Entry 8IMM (electron microscopy, 2.76 A resolution); this record covers chains 3 and K of the 41 polymer chains in the assembly.

== Chain 3 ==
Name: CpcJ
From: Anthocerotibacter panamensis
Amino-acid sequence (531 residues; each row starts with the number of its first residue):
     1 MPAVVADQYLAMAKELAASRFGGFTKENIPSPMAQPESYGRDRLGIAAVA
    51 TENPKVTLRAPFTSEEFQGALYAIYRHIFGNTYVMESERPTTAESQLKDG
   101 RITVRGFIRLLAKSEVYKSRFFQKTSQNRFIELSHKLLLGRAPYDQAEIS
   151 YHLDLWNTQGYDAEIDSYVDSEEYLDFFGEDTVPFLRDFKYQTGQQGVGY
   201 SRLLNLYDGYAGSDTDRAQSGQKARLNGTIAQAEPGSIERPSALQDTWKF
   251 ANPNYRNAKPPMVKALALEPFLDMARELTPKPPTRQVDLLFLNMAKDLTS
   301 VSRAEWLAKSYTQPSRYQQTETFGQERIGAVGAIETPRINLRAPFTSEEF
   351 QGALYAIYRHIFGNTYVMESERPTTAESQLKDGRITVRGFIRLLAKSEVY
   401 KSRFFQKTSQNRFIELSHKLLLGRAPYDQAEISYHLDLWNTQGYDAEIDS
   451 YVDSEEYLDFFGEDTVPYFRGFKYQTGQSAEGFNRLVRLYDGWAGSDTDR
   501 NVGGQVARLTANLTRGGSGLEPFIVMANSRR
Not modelled in the structure: 271-286
Small-molecule neighbours:
  - phycocyanobilin (CYC), molecule 1: Gly-40, Phe-189, Lys-190, Tyr-191, Gln-195, Gln-196, Gly-197, Tyr-200
  - phycocyanobilin (CYC), molecule 2: Arg-76, Asn-81, Thr-82, Tyr-83, Tyr-210, Ala-211, Ser-213, Thr-215, Arg-217
  - phycocyanobilin (CYC), molecule 3: Thr-92, Ser-95, Gln-96, Lys-98, Asp-99, Arg-101
  - phycocyanobilin (CYC), molecule 4: Ser-126, Gln-127, Asn-128, Gln-146, Ile-149, Ser-150, Leu-153, Trp-156
  - phycocyanobilin (CYC), molecule 5: Phe-323, Gly-324, Gln-325, Phe-472, Lys-473, Tyr-474, Gln-478, Ser-479, Ala-480, Phe-483
  - phycocyanobilin (CYC), molecule 6: Arg-359, Asn-364, Thr-365, Tyr-366, Trp-493, Ala-494, Ser-496, Thr-498, Arg-500
  - phycocyanobilin (CYC), molecule 7: Thr-375, Ser-378, Gln-379, Lys-381, Asp-382, Arg-384
  - phycocyanobilin (CYC), molecule 8: Ser-409, Gln-410, Asn-411, Gln-429, Ile-432, Ser-433, Leu-436, Trp-439

== Chain K ==
Name: CpcB
From: Anthocerotibacter panamensis
Amino-acid sequence (172 residues; numbered 1 to 172; the number before each row is that of its first residue):
     1 MNDVFTRAIAQADLKGSFLLESDLDKLASFAKEGVKRLDAVAALTNNAPA
    51 IISDAAHKLFAEQQELIQPGGNAYPHRRMAACLRDMEIILRYVSYALLAG
   101 DASVLDDRCLNGLRETYNALGTPTQSVARAVQLMKDAAMVHLKSTANVTV
   151 GDCSSLYSEAATYFDKAAASIA
Small-molecule neighbours:
  - phycocyanobilin (CYC), molecule 1: Val-35, Lys-36, Leu-38, Asp-39, Ala-40, Ala-42, Leu-142, Lys-143, Ser-144, Thr-145, Val-148, Thr-149, Val-150, Gly-151, Asp-152, Cys-153, Tyr-157
  - phycocyanobilin (CYC), molecule 2: His-57, Ile-67, Tyr-74, Pro-75, His-76, Met-79
  - phycocyanobilin (CYC), molecule 3: Leu-59, Leu-66, Asn-72, Arg-77, Arg-78, Ala-81, Cys-82, Arg-84, Asp-85, Met-86, Ile-88, Tyr-92, Arg-108, Cys-109, Leu-113, Thr-116, Tyr-117, Leu-120, Thr-122, Pro-123, Ser-126, Val-127, Ala-130

== Interface between chain 3 and chain K ==
Contacting residue pairs (30):
  Phe-122(3) / Arg-108(K)  hydrogen bond (backbone-side chain)
  Gln-123(3) / Arg-108(K)
  Lys-124(3) / Met-1(K)
  Lys-124(3) / Asp-107(K)
  Lys-124(3) / Asn-111(K)  hydrogen bond (backbone-side chain)
  Thr-125(3) / Asp-107(K)
  Thr-125(3) / Arg-108(K)  hydrogen bond (backbone-side chain)
  Thr-125(3) / Asn-111(K)
  Ser-126(3) / Asp-107(K)
  Ser-126(3) / Arg-108(K)
  Ser-126(3) / Asn-111(K)
  Gln-127(3) / Arg-108(K)
  Asn-128(3) / Thr-116(K)
  Leu-153(3) / Arg-84(K)
  Asp-154(3) / Arg-84(K)  salt bridge
  Trp-156(3) / Arg-91(K)
  Trp-156(3) / Tyr-92(K)
  Trp-156(3) / Arg-108(K)
  Asn-157(3) / Arg-84(K)
  Asn-157(3) / Glu-87(K)  hydrogen bond
  Asn-157(3) / Ile-88(K)
  Asn-157(3) / Arg-91(K)  hydrogen bond
  Gln-222(3) / Asn-111(K)  hydrogen bond (backbone-side chain)
  Lys-223(3) / Asn-111(K)  hydrogen bond (side chain-backbone)
  Asn-227(3) / Gly-112(K)
  Asn-227(3) / Thr-116(K)
  Asn-227(3) / Ala-119(K)
  Gly-228(3) / Ala-119(K)
  Ala-231(3) / Ala-119(K)  hydrophobic
  Gln-232(3) / Ala-119(K)  hydrogen bond (side chain-backbone)
Other interface residues (no listed pair), chain 3 (18 interface residues in all): Gln-146
Other interface residues (no listed pair), chain K (15 interface residues in all): Glu-115, Asn-118, Leu-120

== In short ==
18 residues of chain 3 and 15 residues of chain K are in contact, with 8 hydrogen bonds and 1 salt bridge.
Polar contacts include Asp-154(3)/Arg-84(K), Phe-122(3)/Arg-108(K) and Lys-124(3)/Asn-111(K). One
phycocyanobilin molecule is bound between chain 3 and chain K.
Here chain 3 is CpcJ and chain K is CpcB, both from Anthocerotibacter panamensis. Entry 8IMM (Rs2'I-Rs2'II,
Rs1'I-Rs1'II, Rb'I-Rb'II cylinder in cyanobacterial phycobilisome from Anthocerotibacter panamensis (Cluster
E)) was determined by electron microscopy together with 8IMI, 8IMJ, 8IMK, 8IML, 8IMN and 8IMO from the same
study.
